Entry 4PJA (X-ray diffraction, 2.68 A resolution); this record covers chains E and F of the 4 polymer chains in the assembly.

Chain E:
Name: TCR-alpha
Organism: Homo sapiens
Sequence (205 residues; each row starts with the number of its first residue; numbers below 1 keep their minus sign (His-1 is residue -1)):
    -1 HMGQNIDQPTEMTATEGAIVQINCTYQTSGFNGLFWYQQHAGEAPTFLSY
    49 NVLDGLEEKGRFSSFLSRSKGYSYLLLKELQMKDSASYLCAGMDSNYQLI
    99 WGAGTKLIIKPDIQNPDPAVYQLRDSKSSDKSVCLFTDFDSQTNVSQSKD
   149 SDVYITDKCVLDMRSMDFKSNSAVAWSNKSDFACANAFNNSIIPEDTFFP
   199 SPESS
Not modelled in the structure: -1 to 1, 124-129, 177-179, 199-203
Disulfides: Cys22-Cys88, Cys132-Cys182

Chain F:
Name: TCR-beta
Organism: Homo sapiens
Sequence (245 residues; row label = number of the first residue in the row; numbers below 1 keep their minus sign (His-1 is residue -1)):
    -1 HMNAGVTQTPKFQVLKTGQSMTLQCAQDMNHNSMYWYRQDPGMGLRLIYY
    49 SASEGTTDKGEVPNGYNVSRLNKREFSLRLESAAPSQTSVYFCASTLGQE
    99 GQPQHFGEGSRLTVLEDLKNVFPPEVAVFEPSEAEISHTQKATLVCLATG
   149 FYPDHVELSWWVNGKEVHSGVCTDPQPLKEQPALNDSRYALSSRLRVSAT
   199 FWQNPRNHFRCQVQFYGLSENDEWTQDRAKPVTQIVSAEAWGRAD
Not modelled in the structure: -1 to 2, 238-243
Disulfides: Cys23-Cys91, Cys144-Cys209

How chain E and chain F interact:
Contacting residue pairs (78; chain E residue first):
  Phe33(E) with Gly99(F)
  Tyr35(E) with Pro101(F); Gln102(F), hydrogen bond (side chain-backbone); Phe104(F), hydrophobic
  Gln37(E) with Gln37(F), hydrogen bond; Phe90(F)
  Glu41(E) with Phe90(F)
  Ala42(E) with Phe90(F), hydrophobic; Gly105(F)
  Pro43(E) with Phe104(F)
  Phe45(E) with Pro101(F), hydrophobic
  Met91(E) with Gly99(F)
  Tyr95(E) with Gln97(F); Glu98(F)
  Leu97(E) with Tyr35(F); Gln102(F)
  Trp99(E) with Tyr35(F), hydrogen bond; Gly42(F); Leu43(F); Gln102(F); Phe104(F), hydrophobic
  Gly100(E) with Gly42(F)
  Ala101(E) with Gly40(F); Met41(F); Gly42(F)
  Asp115(E) with His136(F), salt bridge
  Tyr119(E) with Ser130(F); Ala132(F); Glu133(F); His136(F); Thr137(F)
  Gln120(E) with Ser130(F)
  Leu121(E) with Phe127(F); Glu128(F)
  Arg122(E) with Phe127(F); Glu128(F), hydrogen bond (backbone-backbone)
  Asp123(E) with Val126(F); Phe127(F)
  Val131(E) with Phe127(F), hydrophobic; Leu145(F), hydrophobic
  Leu133(E) with Thr141(F); Val143(F), hydrophobic
  Asp136(E) with Thr137(F); Arg194(F), salt bridge
  Tyr152(E) with Leu176(F), hydrophobic; Glu178(F)
  Ile153(E) with Leu176(F)
  Thr154(E) with Asp172(F); Ser190(F); Arg192(F), hydrogen bond
  Asp155(E) with Arg192(F)
  Cys157(E) with Cys170(F), disulfide; Thr171(F); Arg192(F)
  Val158(E) with Cys170(F)
  Leu159(E) with Gly168(F); Cys170(F), hydrophobic; Arg194(F)
  Asp160(E) with Ser167(F), hydrogen bond (backbone-side chain); Gly168(F), hydrogen bond (backbone-backbone)
  Met161(E) with Ser167(F); Gly168(F); Arg194(F); Val195(F)
  Arg162(E) with Ser167(F), hydrogen bond (backbone-side chain)
  Ser163(E) with Ser167(F)
  Phe166(E) with Lys139(F); Arg194(F)
  Ser168(E) with Arg194(F), hydrogen bond
  Ser170(E) with Arg192(F), hydrogen bond
  Ala171(E) with Arg192(F)
  Val172(E) with Val143(F), hydrophobic; Arg192(F)
  Trp174(E) with Leu145(F), hydrophobic; Leu176(F), hydrophobic; Ala188(F), hydrophobic
  Phe196(E) with His136(F)
  Pro198(E) with Ala132(F), hydrophobic
Other interface residues (no listed pair), chain E (45 interface residues in all): Tyr48, Ser130, Thr135, Ser149
Other interface residues (no listed pair), chain F (43 interface residues in all): Gln100, Glu106, Thr147, Val169, Ser196
Inter-chain disulfides: Cys157(E)-Cys170(F)

In short:
45 residues of chain E face 43 of chain F across their interface; the contacts include 1 disulfide bond, 10
hydrogen bonds and 2 salt bridges. Among the polar pairs are Asp115(E)-His136(F), Asp136(E)-Arg194(F) and
Tyr35(E)-Gln102(F).
Here chain E is TCR-alpha and chain F is TCR-beta, both from Homo sapiens. Entry 4PJA (Structure of human
MR1-5-OP-RU in complex with human MAIT B-B10 TCR) was determined by X-ray diffraction together with 4PJ5,
4PJ7, 4PJ8, 4PJ9, 4PJB, 4PJC and 7 further entries from the same study.
